PDB entry 2YYR | X-ray diffraction, 2.50 A resolution | chains A and P of the 3 polymer chains in the assembly

[Chain A]
Protein: Pygopus homolog 1
Source organism: Mus musculus
Notes: fragment: PHD Domain
Reference sequence: Q9D0P5 (PYGO1_MOUSE); numbering as in UniProt (aligned over 330-396)
Amino-acid sequence (67 residues; each row starts with the number of its first residue):
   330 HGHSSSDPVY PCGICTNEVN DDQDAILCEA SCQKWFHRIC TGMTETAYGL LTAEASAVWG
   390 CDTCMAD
Not modelled in the structure: 330-336
Modified positions: Mse372 (selenomethionine; parent Met); Mse394 (selenomethionine; parent Met)
Bound ions: Zn2+ site 1: C341, C344, H366, C369; Zn2+ site 2: C357, C361, C390, C393
Swiss-Prot annotation at these positions:
  - zinc finger: V338 to D396 (PHD-type)
  - region: G371 to G389 (Interaction with BCL9)

[Chain P]
Protein: H3K4Me3 peptide
Amino-acid sequence (8 residues; each row starts with the number of its first residue):
     1 ARTKQTAR
Not modelled in the structure: 7-8
Modified positions: K4 (n-trimethyllysine; M3L)

[Chain A / chain P interface]
Residue-residue contacts - 22 pairs, chain A then chain P:
  Y339(A) - K4(P)
  V348(A) - K4(P)
  N349(A) - K4(P)
  D350(A) - K4(P)
  Q352(A) - K4(P)
  A354(A) - T3(P)
  A354(A) - K4(P)  hydrogen bond (backbone-backbone)
  I355(A) - R2(P)
  I355(A) - T3(P)
  L356(A) - R2(P)  hydrogen bond (backbone-backbone)
  E358(A) - A1(P)
  E358(A) - R2(P)  hydrogen bond (side chain-backbone)
  W364(A) - R2(P)
  W364(A) - T3(P)
  W364(A) - K4(P)
  Y377(A) - T3(P)
  Y377(A) - K4(P)  hydrogen bond (side chain-backbone)
  Y377(A) - Q5(P)  hydrogen bond (side chain-backbone)
  L380(A) - A1(P)  hydrogen bond (backbone-backbone)
  T381(A) - T3(P)  hydrogen bond
  E383(A) - A1(P)  hydrogen bond (backbone-backbone)
  A386(A) - A1(P)  hydrogen bond (backbone-backbone)
Also at the interface, not in a pair above, chain A (17 interface residues in all): A384, W388

[Overview]
The interface between chain A and chain P involves 17 residues on one side and 5 on the other; the contacts
include 9 hydrogen bonds. Polar contacts include E358(A)-R2(P), Y377(A)-K4(P) and Y377(A)-Q5(P). C341(A),
C344(A), H366(A) and C369(A) coordinate Zn2+ site 1.
Here chain A is Pygopus homolog 1 (Mus musculus) and chain P is H3K4Me3 peptide. Entry 2YYR (Structural
analysis of PHD domain of Pygopus complexed with trimethylated histone H3 peptide) was determined by X-ray
diffraction.
